PDB entry 8FOP | electron microscopy, 3.20 A resolution | chains C and E of the 30 polymer chains in the assembly

== Chain C (and E) ==
Name: Virion-associated protein
Source organism: Agrobacterium phage Milano
Notes: chain E of this document is another copy of the same molecule, construct and numbering; everything in this record applies to it too
UniProt: A0A482MHE7 (A0A482MHE7_9CAUD); residues 1-136 here = UniProt positions 1-136
Sequence (136 residues; row label = number of the first residue in the row):
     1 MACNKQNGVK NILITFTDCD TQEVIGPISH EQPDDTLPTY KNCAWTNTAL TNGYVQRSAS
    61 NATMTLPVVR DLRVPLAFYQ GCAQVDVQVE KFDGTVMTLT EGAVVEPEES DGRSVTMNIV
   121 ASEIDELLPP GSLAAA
Unresolved in the structure: 1-2, 134-136
What the authors report for this chain:
  - self-association interface (contacts with another copy of this molecule); pairs are residue here / residue on that copy: C19-C3, C43-C82 (disulfide)

== Chain C / chain E interface ==
Residue-residue contacts (9):
  C19(C) - C3(E)
  C19(C) - Q6(E)  hydrogen bond
  C19(C) - K10(E)
  Q22(C) - C3(E)  hydrogen bond
  Q84(C) - C3(E)
  Q84(C) - N4(E)  hydrogen bond (side chain-backbone)
  E101(C) - K5(E)  salt bridge
  A103(C) - Q6(E)
  S122(C) - K5(E)
Interface residues without a listed pair, chain C (7 interface residues in all): D20

== Overview ==
7 residues of chain C and 5 residues of chain E are in contact, with 3 hydrogen bonds and 1 salt bridge. Polar
contacts include E101(C)-K5(E), C19(C)-Q6(E) and Q22(C)-C3(E). From the paper: a self-association interface
involving C19(C), C43(C) and C82(C).
Chain C and chain E are both Virion-associated protein (Agrobacterium phage Milano); the structure, Structure
of Agrobacterium tumefaciens bacteriophage Milano curved tail, was determined by electron microscopy together
with 8FQC, 8FOU and 8FOY from the same study.
